PDB entry 5KNC | X-ray diffraction, 3.02 A resolution | chains A and G of the 8 polymer chains in the assembly

# Chain A
Molecule: V-type sodium ATPase catalytic subunit A
Source organism: Enterococcus hirae ATCC 9790
Notes: EC 3.6.3.15
Reference sequence: Q08636 (NTPA_ENTHA); residues 1-593 here = UniProt positions 1-593
Sequence (600 residues; row label = number of the first residue in the row; numbers below 1 keep their minus sign (Gly-6 is residue -6)):
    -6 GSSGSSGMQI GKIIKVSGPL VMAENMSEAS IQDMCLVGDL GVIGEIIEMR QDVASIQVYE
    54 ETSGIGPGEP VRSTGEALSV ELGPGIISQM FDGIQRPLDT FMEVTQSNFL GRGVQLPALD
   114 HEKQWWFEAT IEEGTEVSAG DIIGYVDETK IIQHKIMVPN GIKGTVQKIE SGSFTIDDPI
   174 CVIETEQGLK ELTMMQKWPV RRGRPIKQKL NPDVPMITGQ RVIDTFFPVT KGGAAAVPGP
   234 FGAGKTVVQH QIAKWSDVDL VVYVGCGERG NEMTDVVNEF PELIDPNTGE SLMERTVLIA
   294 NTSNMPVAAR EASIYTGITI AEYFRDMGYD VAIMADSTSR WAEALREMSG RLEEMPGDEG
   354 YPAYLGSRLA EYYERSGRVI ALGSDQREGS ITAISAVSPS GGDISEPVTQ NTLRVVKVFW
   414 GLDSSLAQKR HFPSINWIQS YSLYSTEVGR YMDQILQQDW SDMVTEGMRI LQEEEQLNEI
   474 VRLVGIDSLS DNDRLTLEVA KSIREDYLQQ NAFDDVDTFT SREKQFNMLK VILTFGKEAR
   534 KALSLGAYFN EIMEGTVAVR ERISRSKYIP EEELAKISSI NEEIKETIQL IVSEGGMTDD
Disordered / not traced: -6 to 0, 589-593
Sequence notes: expression tag (-6 to 0)
Metal / ion sites: Mg2+: Thr239 (together with ADP, sulfate ion)
Small-molecule neighbours: ADP (adenosine-5'-diphosphate): Pro233, Phe234, Gly235, Ala236, Gly237, Lys238, Thr239, Val240, Glu265, Phe425, Pro426, Gln503, Asn504, Ala505, Phe506
Curated features (UniProtKB/Swiss-Prot):
  - binding site (ATP): Gly232 to Thr239
From the paper describing this entry:
  - binding site for ADP: Lys238, Arg262

# Chain G
Molecule: V-type sodium ATPase subunit D
Source organism: Enterococcus hirae ATCC 9790
Reference sequence: P43435 (NTPD_ENTHA); residues 1-210 here = UniProt positions 1-210
Sequence (217 residues; numbered -6 to 210; the number before each row is that of its first residue; numbers below 1 keep their minus sign (Gly-6 is residue -6)):
    -6 GSSGSSGMRL NVNPTRMELT RLKKQLTTAT RGHKLLKDKQ DELMRQFILL IRKNNELRQA
    54 IEKETQTAMK DFVLAKSTVE EAFIDELLAL PAENVSISVV EKNIMSVKVP LMNFQYDETL
   114 NETPLEYGYL HSNAELDRSI DGFTQLLPKL LKLAEVEKTC QLMAEEIEKT RRRVNALEYM
   174 TIPQLEETIY YIKMKLEENE RAEVTRLIKV KNMGTEE
Disordered / not traced: -6 to 1, 111-120, 207-210
Sequence notes: expression tag (-6 to 0)

# Chain A / chain G interface
Pairs across the interface (9; chain A residue first):
  Glu346(A) with Lys204(G), salt bridge
  Met348(A) with Ile201(G), hydrophobic
  Pro349(A) with Ile201(G)
  Asp351(A) with Arg194(G), salt bridge
  Glu352(A) with Glu190(G)
  Arg475(A) with Lys30(G), hydrogen bond (backbone-side chain)
  Leu476(A) with Lys30(G); Glu171(G)
  Gly478(A) with Asp34(G)
Interface residues without a listed pair, chain A (10 interface residues in all): Asp396, Glu472
Interface residues without a listed pair, chain G (10 interface residues in all): Tyr172, Lys186, Val197

# Summary
The chain A/chain G interface involves 10 residues from each chain, with 1 hydrogen bond and 2 salt bridges.
Polar contacts include Glu346(A)-Lys204(G), Asp351(A)-Arg194(G) and Arg475(A)-Lys30(G). Chain A binds ADP.
Curated annotation (UniProt) lists 8 ATP-binding residues on chain A. From the paper: a binding site for ADP
at Lys238(A) and Arg262(A).
Chain A is V-type sodium ATPase catalytic subunit A and chain G is V-type sodium ATPase subunit D, both from
Enterococcus hirae ATCC 9790; the structure, Crystal structure of the 3 ADP-bound V1 complex, was determined
by X-ray diffraction (same publication as 5KNB and 5KND).
